PDB entry 1DV3 | X-ray diffraction, 2.50 A resolution | chains L and M of the 3 polymer chains in the assembly

Chain L:
Name: Photosynthetic reaction center reaction center
Organism: Rhodobacter sphaeroides
Notes: fragment: l chain
UniProt: P02954 (RCEL_RHOSH); residue numbers follow UniProt; this construct covers 1-281
Chain sequence (281 residues; numbered 1 to 281; the number before each row is that of its first residue):
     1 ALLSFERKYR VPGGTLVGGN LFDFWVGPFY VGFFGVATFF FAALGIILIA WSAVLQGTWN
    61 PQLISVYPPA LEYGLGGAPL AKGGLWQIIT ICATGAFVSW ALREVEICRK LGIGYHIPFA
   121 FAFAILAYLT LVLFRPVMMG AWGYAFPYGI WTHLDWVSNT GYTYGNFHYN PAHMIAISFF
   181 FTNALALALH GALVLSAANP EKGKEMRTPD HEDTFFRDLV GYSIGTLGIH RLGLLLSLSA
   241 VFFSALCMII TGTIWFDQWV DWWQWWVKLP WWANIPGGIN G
Bound ions: bacteriochlorophyll a Mg site 1 near His-153 (its only coordinating residue here); bacteriochlorophyll a Mg site 2 near His-173 (its only coordinating residue here); Fe2+: His-190, His-230 (shared with His-219(M), Glu-234(M), His-266(M) of chain M)
Residues lining bound ligands:
  - bacteriochlorophyll a (BCL), molecule 1: Ile-49, Phe-97, Tyr-128, Leu-131, Phe-146, Ile-150, Trp-151, His-153, Leu-154, Trp-156, Val-157
  - bacteriochlorophyll a (BCL), molecule 2: Phe-97, Phe-121, Ala-124, Ile-125, Ala-127, Tyr-128, Leu-131, Trp-156, Val-157, Ser-158, Thr-160, Gly-161, Tyr-162, Asn-166, Phe-167, His-168, His-173, Ala-176, Ile-177, Phe-180, Phe-181, Val-241, Ser-244, Ala-245, Cys-247, Met-248
  - bacteriochlorophyll a (BCL), molecule 3: Val-157, Tyr-162, His-168, Phe-181
  - bacteriochlorophyll a (BCL), molecule 4: His-168, Met-174, Ile-177, Ser-178, Phe-181, Thr-182, Leu-185
  - bacteriopheophytin a (BPH), molecule 1: Thr-38, Phe-41, Ala-42, Gly-45, Ile-46, Ile-49, Ala-93, Ala-96, Phe-97, Trp-100, Glu-104, Ile-117, Ala-120, Phe-121, Phe-123, Ala-124, Tyr-128, Phe-146, Tyr-148, Gly-149, Ile-150, His-153, Phe-180, Ser-237, Leu-238, Val-241
  - bacteriopheophytin a (BPH), molecule 2: Phe-181, Ala-184, Leu-185, Ala-188, Leu-189, Phe-216, Leu-219, Val-220
  - ubiquinone-10 (U10): Thr-182, Leu-185, Ala-186, Leu-189, His-190, Leu-193, Val-194, Glu-212, Asp-213, Phe-216, Tyr-222, Ser-223, Ile-224, Gly-225, Thr-226, Ile-229, Leu-232, Leu-236

Chain M:
Name: Photosynthetic reaction center reaction center
Organism: Rhodobacter sphaeroides
Notes: fragment: m chain
UniProt: P02953 (RCEM_RHOSH); residue numbers follow UniProt; this construct covers 1-307
Chain sequence (307 residues; numbered 1 to 307; the number before each row is that of its first residue):
     1 AEYQNIFSQV QVRGPADLGM TEDVNLANRS GVGPFSTLLG WFGNAQLGPI YLGSLGVLSL
    61 FSGLMWFFTI GIWFWYQAGW NPAVFLRDLF FFSLEPPAPE YGLSFAAPLK EGGLWLIASF
   121 FMFVAVWSWW GRTYLRAQAL GMGKHTAWAF LSAIWLWMVL GFIRPILMGS WSEAVPYGIF
   181 SHLDWTNNFS LVHGNLFYNP FHGLSIAFLY GSALLFAMHG ATILAVSRFG GERELEQIAD
   241 RGTAAERAAL FWRWTMGFNA TMEGIHRWAI WMAVLVTLTG GIGILLSGTV VDNWYVWGQN
   301 HGMAPLA
Unresolved in the structure: 1-2, 302-307
Construct notes: conflict Ala-307 (Asn in P02953)
Bound ions: bacteriochlorophyll a Mg site 1 near His-182 (its only coordinating residue here); bacteriochlorophyll a Mg site 2 near His-202 (its only coordinating residue here); Fe2+: His-219, Glu-234, His-266 (shared with His-190(L), His-230(L) of chain L)
Residues lining bound ligands:
  - bacteriochlorophyll a (BCL), molecule 1: Trp-66, Val-126, Phe-150, Ala-153, Ile-154, Leu-156, Trp-157, Leu-160, Trp-185, Thr-186, Asn-187, Phe-189, Ser-190, Asn-195, Leu-196, Phe-197, His-202, Ser-205, Ile-206, Leu-209, Tyr-210, Val-276, Thr-277, Gly-280, Gly-281, Ile-284
  - bacteriochlorophyll a (BCL), molecule 2: Trp-157, Leu-160, Val-175, Ile-179, His-182, Leu-183, Trp-185, Thr-186
  - bacteriochlorophyll a (BCL), molecule 3: Thr-186, Leu-209, Tyr-210
  - bacteriochlorophyll a (BCL), molecule 4: Phe-197, Gly-203, Ile-206, Ala-207, Tyr-210, Gly-211, Leu-214
  - bacteriopheophytin a (BPH), molecule 1: Ser-59, Leu-60, Gly-63, Ala-125, Val-126, Trp-129, Thr-133, Thr-146, Ala-149, Phe-150, Ala-153, Ala-273, Val-274, Thr-277
  - bacteriopheophytin a (BPH), molecule 2: Tyr-210, Ala-213, Leu-214, Ala-217, Met-218, Trp-252, Thr-255, Met-256
  - ubiquinone-10 (U10): Leu-214, Leu-215, Met-218, His-219, Thr-222, Ile-223, Ala-245, Ala-248, Ala-249, Trp-252, Met-256, Phe-258, Asn-259, Ala-260, Thr-261, Met-262, Ile-265, Trp-268, Met-272

Chain L / chain M interface:
Contacting residue pairs - 203 pairs, chain L then chain M:
  Leu-3(L) with Leu-250(M), hydrophobic; Arg-253(M); Asn-259(M)
  Phe-5(L) with Arg-241(M); Glu-246(M)
  Glu-6(L) with Leu-250(M); Arg-253(M); Trp-254(M), hydrogen bond
  Lys-8(L) with Glu-246(M), salt bridge
  Tyr-9(L) with Thr-243(M), hydrogen bond; Glu-246(M), hydrogen bond; Arg-247(M); Leu-250(M), hydrophobic; Trp-254(M)
  Arg-10(L) with Trp-254(M)
  Trp-25(L) with Trp-254(M)
  Pro-28(L) with Arg-253(M); Trp-254(M); Gly-257(M)
  Phe-29(L) with Trp-254(M); Met-256(M); Gly-257(M)
  Tyr-30(L) with Trp-254(M), hydrogen bond (backbone-backbone)
  Trp-100(L) with Thr-255(M)
  Arg-103(L) with Trp-254(M), hydrogen bond (side chain-backbone); Thr-255(M), hydrogen bond (side chain-backbone)
  Glu-104(L) with Phe-251(M); Thr-255(M)
  Ile-107(L) with Phe-251(M), hydrophobic; Trp-254(M); Thr-255(M)
  Cys-108(L) with Phe-251(M), hydrophobic
  Lys-110(L) with Trp-254(M)
  Leu-111(L) with Arg-247(M), hydrogen bond (backbone-side chain); Phe-251(M), hydrophobic; Trp-254(M), hydrophobic
  Gly-112(L) with Arg-228(M), hydrogen bond (backbone-side chain); Phe-229(M)
  Ile-113(L) with Ala-225(M); Val-226(M), hydrophobic; Arg-228(M); Arg-247(M); Phe-251(M), hydrophobic
  Gly-114(L) with Ala-225(M), hydrogen bond (backbone-backbone); Arg-228(M)
  His-116(L) with Gln-4(M), hydrogen bond (side chain-backbone); Ala-221(M); Leu-224(M); Ala-225(M)
  Ile-117(L) with Ala-221(M); Thr-222(M); Phe-251(M), hydrophobic; Trp-252(M), hydrophobic
  Trp-151(L) with Phe-197(M)
  Leu-154(L) with Phe-197(M)
  Asp-155(L) with Tyr-198(M)
  Val-157(L) with Phe-197(M), hydrophobic
  Ser-158(L) with Asn-195(M); Phe-197(M)
  Tyr-162(L) with Asn-187(M), hydrogen bond; Leu-191(M)
  Asn-166(L) with Leu-183(M); Asn-187(M)
  His-168(L) with Leu-183(M), hydrogen bond (side chain-backbone); Thr-186(M)
  Tyr-169(L) with Phe-180(M); Asp-184(M), hydrogen bond
  Met-174(L) with Phe-180(M), hydrophobic; Leu-183(M), hydrophobic
  Phe-180(L) with Leu-209(M); Ala-213(M), hydrophobic
  Asn-183(L) with Ser-212(M), hydrogen bond (side chain-backbone); Ala-213(M); Phe-216(M)
  Ala-184(L) with Ala-273(M)
  Ala-186(L) with Phe-216(M)
  Leu-187(L) with Ser-212(M); Phe-216(M); Ala-269(M), hydrophobic
  Ala-188(L) with Ala-273(M), hydrophobic
  His-190(L) with His-219(M); Glu-234(M), salt bridge; His-266(M), hydrogen bond
  Gly-191(L) with His-266(M)
  Ala-192(L) with His-145(M); Thr-146(M); Ile-270(M), hydrophobic
  Val-194(L) with Glu-234(M); Leu-235(M); His-266(M)
  Leu-195(L) with His-145(M); His-266(M); Arg-267(M)
  Ser-196(L) with Met-142(M); Gly-143(M), hydrogen bond (backbone-backbone); His-145(M)
  Ala-197(L) with Met-142(M), hydrophobic; Leu-235(M), hydrophobic
  Ala-198(L) with Leu-235(M)
  Asn-199(L) with Gly-143(M); His-145(M); Glu-263(M), hydrogen bond; Arg-267(M)
  Pro-200(L) with Gly-141(M); Gly-143(M)
  Glu-201(L) with Gln-138(M); Gly-141(M), hydrogen bond (backbone-backbone); Met-142(M); Lys-144(M), salt bridge
  Lys-204(L) with Gly-141(M)
  Met-206(L) with Leu-235(M); Ala-239(M), hydrophobic
  Arg-207(L) with Glu-22(M), salt bridge; Leu-140(M), hydrogen bond (side chain-backbone); Gly-141(M); Met-142(M); Leu-235(M)
  Thr-208(L) with Leu-235(M)
  Pro-209(L) with Leu-235(M)
  Asp-210(L) with Met-20(M)
  His-211(L) with Met-20(M); Glu-22(M), salt bridge; Met-142(M)
  Glu-212(L) with Leu-235(M)
  Asp-213(L) with Asn-44(M), hydrogen bond
  Thr-214(L) with Gly-19(M); Met-20(M), hydrogen bond (side chain-backbone); Arg-29(M); Leu-140(M)
  Phe-215(L) with Thr-133(M); Ala-137(M); Leu-140(M), hydrophobic; Thr-146(M)
  Arg-217(L) with Asn-44(M); Gln-46(M); Gly-48(M); Pro-49(M); Ile-50(M)
  Asp-218(L) with Arg-29(M), salt bridge; Ile-50(M); Tyr-51(M), hydrogen bond (backbone-backbone); Arg-132(M), hydrogen bond (backbone-side chain)
  Leu-219(L) with Trp-129(M); Arg-132(M), hydrogen bond (backbone-side chain); Thr-133(M)
  Val-220(L) with Ile-50(M)
  Gly-221(L) with Leu-47(M); Gly-48(M), hydrogen bond (backbone-backbone); Ile-50(M)
  Tyr-222(L) with Leu-39(M), hydrophobic; Asn-44(M), hydrogen bond (side chain-backbone); Gln-46(M)
  Ser-223(L) with Asn-44(M), hydrogen bond (backbone-side chain)
  Ile-224(L) with Gly-43(M); Asn-44(M), hydrogen bond (backbone-backbone)
  Gly-225(L) with Asn-44(M)
  Thr-226(L) with Glu-232(M)
  Leu-227(L) with Asn-5(M); Leu-224(M), hydrophobic; Glu-232(M)
  Gly-228(L) with Phe-42(M)
  Ile-229(L) with Phe-216(M)
  His-230(L) with His-219(M), hydrogen bond; Gly-220(M); Ile-223(M); Glu-234(M), salt bridge
  Arg-231(L) with Asn-5(M), hydrogen bond (side chain-backbone); Ile-6(M), hydrogen bond (side chain-backbone); Phe-7(M); Ser-8(M), hydrogen bond; Trp-41(M), hydrogen bond (side chain-backbone); Phe-42(M), hydrogen bond (side chain-backbone)
  Leu-232(L) with Phe-42(M)
  Gly-233(L) with Phe-216(M)
  Leu-234(L) with Ala-217(M); Leu-224(M), hydrophobic
  Ser-237(L) with Ala-213(M), hydrogen bond (side chain-backbone); Phe-216(M); Ala-217(M)
  Trp-263(L) with Phe-180(M), hydrophobic
  Trp-266(L) with Leu-86(M), hydrogen bond (side chain-backbone); Arg-87(M), hydrogen bond (side chain-backbone)
  Val-267(L) with Arg-87(M); Phe-91(M), hydrophobic
  Trp-272(L) with Ala-83(M); Leu-86(M), hydrophobic; Arg-87(M), hydrogen bond (backbone-side chain)
  Ile-275(L) with Ala-83(M), hydrophobic; Val-84(M), hydrophobic; Arg-87(M), hydrogen bond (backbone-side chain)
  Gly-277(L) with Val-84(M); Arg-87(M), hydrogen bond (backbone-side chain)
  Gly-278(L) with Gln-77(M); Val-84(M); Asp-88(M)
  Ile-279(L) with Gln-77(M); Asp-88(M), hydrogen bond (backbone-side chain); Phe-91(M), hydrophobic; Phe-92(M), hydrophobic
  Asn-280(L) with Arg-87(M); Asp-88(M), hydrogen bond; Phe-91(M)
  Gly-281(L) with Arg-87(M)
Interface residues without a listed pair, chain L (96 interface residues in all): Ala-1, Ala-120, Phe-181, Leu-193, Leu-235, Leu-238, Pro-276
Interface residues without a listed pair, chain M (95 interface residues in all): Asp-17, Asn-81, Phe-90, Arg-136, Ala-149, Tyr-210, Ile-238, Met-272

In short:
96 residues of chain L face 95 of chain M across their interface, with 42 hydrogen bonds and 7 salt bridges.
Among the polar pairs are Lys-8(L)/Glu-246(M), His-190(L)/Glu-234(M) and Glu-201(L)/Lys-144(M).
Bacteriochlorophyll a and bacteriopheophytin a are bound between chain L and chain M.
Here chain L is Photosynthetic reaction center reaction center and chain M is Photosynthetic reaction center
reaction center, both from Rhodobacter sphaeroides. Entry 1DV3 (Photosynthetic reaction center from
rhodobacter sphaeroides in the charge-separated d+qaqb-state with the proton transfer inhibitor CD2+) was
determined by X-ray diffraction together with 1DS8 and 1DV6 from the same study.
